3ZWM - chains E and F; structure by X-ray diffraction, 2.50 A resolution.

== Chain E (and F) ==
Name: ADP-ribosyl cylcase
Source organism: Aplysia californica
Notes: EC 3.2.2.5; chain F of this document is another copy of the same molecule, construct and numbering; everything in this record applies to it too
Reference sequence: P29241 (NADA_APLCA); residues 1-258 here correspond to UniProt positions 25-282 (UniProt number = residue number + 24)
Sequence (260 residues; numbered -1 to 258; the number before each row is that of its first residue; numbers below 1 keep their minus sign (Ala-1 is residue -1)):
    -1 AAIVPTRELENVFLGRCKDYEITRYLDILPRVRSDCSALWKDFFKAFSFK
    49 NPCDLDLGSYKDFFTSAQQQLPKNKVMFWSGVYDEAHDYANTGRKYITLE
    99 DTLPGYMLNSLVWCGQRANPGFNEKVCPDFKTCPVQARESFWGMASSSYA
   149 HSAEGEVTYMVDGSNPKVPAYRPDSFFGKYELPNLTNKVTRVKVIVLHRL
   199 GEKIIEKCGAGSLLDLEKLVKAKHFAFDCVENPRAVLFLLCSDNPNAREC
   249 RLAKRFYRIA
Disordered / not traced: 253-258
Cystine bridges: Cys15-Cys34, Cys51-Cys131, Cys112-Cys125, Cys206-Cys227, Cys239-Cys248
Construct notes: expression tag (-1 to 0)
Ligand contacts: NAD (nicotinamide-adenine-dinucleotide): Phe76, Trp77, Ser78, Gly79, Tyr81, Leu97, Glu98, Asn107, Phe128, Trp140, Ser144, Tyr147, Arg170, Ser173, Phe174, Phe175, Glu179

== How chain E and chain F interact ==
Contacting residue pairs (45):
  Arg5(E) - Ile20(F)
  Glu6(E) - Lys16(F)  salt bridge
  Val10(E) - Ile20(F)  hydrophobic
  Val10(E) - Thr21(F)
  Gly13(E) - Gly13(F)
  Arg14(E) - Asp17(F)  salt bridge
  Arg14(E) - Thr21(F)  hydrogen bond
  Arg14(E) - Arg22(F)
  Lys16(E) - Glu6(F)  salt bridge
  Lys16(E) - Asn9(F)
  Asp17(E) - Arg14(F)  salt bridge
  Ile20(E) - Arg5(F)
  Ile20(E) - Glu6(F)
  Ile20(E) - Val10(F)  hydrophobic
  Thr21(E) - Val10(F)
  Thr21(E) - Arg14(F)  hydrogen bond
  Arg22(E) - Arg14(F)
  Arg22(E) - Tyr104(F)
  Asp82(E) - Arg92(F)  salt bridge
  Tyr104(E) - Arg22(F)
  Leu109(E) - Thr21(F)
  Arg232(E) - Pro243(F)
  Ala233(E) - Ser240(F)  hydrogen bond (backbone-side chain)
  Phe236(E) - Phe236(F)
  Phe236(E) - Cys239(F)
  Phe236(E) - Ser240(F)
  Phe236(E) - Cys248(F)
  Phe236(E) - Leu250(F)  hydrophobic
  Leu237(E) - Leu237(F)  hydrophobic
  Leu237(E) - Ser240(F)
  Cys239(E) - Phe236(F)
  Ser240(E) - Ala233(F)  hydrogen bond (side chain-backbone)
  Ser240(E) - Phe236(F)
  Ser240(E) - Leu237(F)
  Asn244(E) - Arg232(F)  hydrogen bond
  Glu247(E) - Leu250(F)
  Cys248(E) - Phe236(F)
  Arg249(E) - Leu250(F)
  Arg249(E) - Ala251(F)  hydrogen bond (backbone-backbone)
  Leu250(E) - Cys248(F)  hydrophobic
  Leu250(E) - Arg249(F)
  Leu250(E) - Ala251(F)
  Ala251(E) - Arg249(F)  hydrogen bond (backbone-backbone)
  Ala251(E) - Leu250(F)
  Ala251(E) - Ala251(F)
Also at the interface, not in a pair above, chain E (32 interface residues in all): Thr4, Asn9, Glu19, Asp86, Arg92, Leu235, Pro243
Also at the interface, not in a pair above, chain F (31 interface residues in all): Thr4, Asp82, Asn89, Leu109, Leu235, Asn244, Glu247

== Summary ==
32 residues of chain E and 31 residues of chain F are in contact; the contacts include 7 hydrogen bonds and 5
salt bridges. Polar contacts include Glu6(E)-Lys16(F), Arg14(E)-Asp17(F) and Asp82(E)-Arg92(F). Ligands of
chain E: NAD.
Chain E and chain F are both ADP-ribosyl cylcase (Aplysia californica); the structure, Crystal structure of
ADP ribosyl cyclase complexed with substrate NAD and product cADPR, was determined by X-ray diffraction (same
publication as 3ZWN, 3ZWO, 3ZWP, 3ZWV and 3ZWW).
